Entry 4QLT (X-ray diffraction, 2.80 A resolution); this record covers chains A and G of the 28 polymer chains in the assembly.

== Chain A ==
Name: Proteasome subunit alpha type-2
Organism: Saccharomyces cerevisiae
Notes: EC 3.4.25.1
UniProt: P23639 (PSA2_YEAST); residue numbers follow UniProt; this construct covers 1-250
Amino-acid sequence (250 residues; each row starts with the number of its first residue):
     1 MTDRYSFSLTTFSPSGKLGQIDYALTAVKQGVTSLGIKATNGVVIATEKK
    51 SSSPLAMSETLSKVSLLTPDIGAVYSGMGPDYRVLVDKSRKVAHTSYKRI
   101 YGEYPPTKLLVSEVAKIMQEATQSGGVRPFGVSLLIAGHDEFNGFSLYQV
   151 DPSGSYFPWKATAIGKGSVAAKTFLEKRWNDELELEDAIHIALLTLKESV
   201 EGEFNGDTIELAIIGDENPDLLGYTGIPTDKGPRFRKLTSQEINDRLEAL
Curated features (UniProtKB/Swiss-Prot):
  - cross-link: Lys108 (Glycyl lysine isopeptide (Lys-Gly) (interchain with G-Cter in ubiquitin))

== Chain G ==
Name: Proteasome subunit alpha type-1
Organism: Saccharomyces cerevisiae
Notes: EC 3.4.25.1
UniProt: P21243 (PSA1_YEAST); residues -8 to 243 here correspond to UniProt positions 1-252 (UniProt number = residue number + 9)
Amino-acid sequence (252 residues; each row starts with the number of its first residue; numbers below 1 keep their minus sign (Met-8 is residue -8)):
    -8 MSGAAAASAAGYDRHITIFSPEGRLYQVEYAFKATNQTNINSLAVRGKDC
    42 TVVISQKKVPDKLLDPTTVSYIFCISRTIGMVVNGPIPDARNAALRAKAE
    92 AAEFRYKYGYDMPCDVLAKRMANLSQIYTQRAYMRPLGVILTFVSVDEEL
   142 GPSIYKTDPAGYYVGYKATATGPKQQEITTNLENHFKKSKIDHINEESWE
   192 KVVEFAITHMIDALGTEFSKNDLEVGVATKDKFFTLSAENIEERLVAIAE
   242 QD
Not modelled in the structure: -8 to 1, 243
Ion coordination: Mg2+: Thr8, Tyr119, Arg122, Met125

== Chain A / chain G interface ==
Residue-residue contacts - 68 pairs, chain A then chain G:
  Asp3(A) - Arg122(G)
  Asp3(A) - Tyr124(G)
  Tyr5(A) - Ile7(G)
  Tyr5(A) - Ala123(G)  hydrophobic
  Tyr5(A) - Tyr124(G)  hydrophobic
  Leu9(A) - Ile9(G)  hydrophobic
  Leu9(A) - Ala123(G)  hydrophobic
  Gln20(A) - Ile9(G)
  Gln20(A) - Phe10(G)  hydrogen bond (side chain-backbone)
  Tyr23(A) - Phe10(G)  hydrophobic
  Tyr23(A) - Ser11(G)
  Tyr23(A) - Pro12(G)  hydrophobic
  Tyr23(A) - Gly14(G)
  Ala24(A) - Phe10(G)  hydrophobic
  Thr26(A) - Pro12(G)
  Thr26(A) - Glu13(G)
  Ala27(A) - Gly14(G)
  Ser52(A) - Tyr153(G)
  Ser53(A) - Thr170(G)
  Ser53(A) - Glu174(G)
  Pro54(A) - Lys158(G)
  Pro54(A) - Glu174(G)
  Leu55(A) - Tyr157(G)
  Leu55(A) - Lys158(G)  hydrogen bond (backbone-backbone)
  Leu55(A) - Ala159(G)
  Leu55(A) - Thr170(G)
  Leu55(A) - Leu173(G)  hydrophobic
  Leu55(A) - Glu174(G)
  Leu55(A) - Phe177(G)  hydrophobic
  Ala56(A) - Gly156(G)
  Ala56(A) - Tyr157(G)  hydrophobic
  Met57(A) - Arg37(G)
  Met57(A) - Val155(G)
  Met57(A) - Gly156(G)  hydrogen bond (backbone-backbone)
  Met57(A) - Tyr157(G)
  Met57(A) - Lys158(G)
  Thr60(A) - Tyr146(G)
  Thr60(A) - Val155(G)
  Thr60(A) - Gly156(G)  hydrogen bond (side chain-backbone)
  Met78(A) - Phe10(G)  hydrophobic
  Met78(A) - Leu16(G)  hydrophobic
  Pro80(A) - Gln117(G)
  Pro80(A) - Ala151(G)
  Pro80(A) - Gly152(G)
  Pro80(A) - Tyr153(G)
  Asp81(A) - Gln117(G)
  Arg83(A) - Ala113(G)  hydrogen bond (side chain-backbone)
  Arg83(A) - Asn114(G)
  Arg83(A) - Gly152(G)  hydrogen bond (side chain-backbone)
  Arg83(A) - Tyr154(G)
  Val84(A) - Asn114(G)
  Val84(A) - Gln117(G)
  Asp87(A) - Lys110(G)  salt bridge
  Asp87(A) - Asn114(G)
  Gly126(A) - Gln121(G)
  Gly126(A) - Arg122(G)
  Gly126(A) - Ala123(G)  hydrogen bond (backbone-backbone)
  Val127(A) - Gln121(G)
  Val127(A) - Arg122(G)
  Arg128(A) - Thr8(G)
  Arg128(A) - Phe10(G)
  Arg128(A) - Leu16(G)
  Arg128(A) - Thr120(G)  hydrogen bond (side chain-backbone)
  Arg128(A) - Gln121(G)  hydrogen bond (backbone-backbone)
  Pro129(A) - Phe10(G)
  Pro129(A) - Gln121(G)
  Phe130(A) - Gln121(G)
  Gly131(A) - Phe10(G)
Other interface residues (no listed pair), chain A (30 interface residues in all): Thr2, Leu61, Ala121

== Overview ==
30 residues of chain A face 33 of chain G across their interface; the contacts include 9 hydrogen bonds and 1
salt bridge. Among the polar pairs are Asp87(A)-Lys110(G), Gln20(A)-Phe10(G) and Thr60(A)-Gly156(G). Thr8(G),
Tyr119(G), Arg122(G) and Met125(G) form the Mg2+ site.
Here chain A is Proteasome subunit alpha type-2 and chain G is Proteasome subunit alpha type-1, both from
Saccharomyces cerevisiae. Entry 4QLT (yCP in complex with tripeptidic epoxyketone inhibitor 2 (PR924)) was
determined by X-ray diffraction (same publication as 4QLQ, 4QLS, 4QLU and 4QLV).
